Entry 9C98 (X-ray diffraction, 3.04 A resolution); this record covers chains D and E of the 28 polymer chains in the assembly.

# Chain D
Molecule: Proteasome subunit alpha type-5
Source organism: Saccharomyces cerevisiae
UniProtKB: P32379 (PSA5_YEAST); residues -7 to 252 here correspond to UniProt positions 1-260 (UniProt number = residue number + 8)
Chain sequence (260 residues; row label = number of the first residue in the row; numbers below 1 keep their minus sign (Met-7 is residue -7)):
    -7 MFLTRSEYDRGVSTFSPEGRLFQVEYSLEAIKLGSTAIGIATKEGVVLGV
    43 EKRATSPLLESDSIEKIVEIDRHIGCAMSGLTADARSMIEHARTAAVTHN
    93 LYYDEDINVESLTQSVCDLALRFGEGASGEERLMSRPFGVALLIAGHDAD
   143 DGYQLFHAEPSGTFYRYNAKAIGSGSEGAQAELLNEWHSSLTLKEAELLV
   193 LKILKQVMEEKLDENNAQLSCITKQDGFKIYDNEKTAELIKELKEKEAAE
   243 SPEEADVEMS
Unresolved in the structure: -7 to -2, 118-122, 244-252

# Chain E
Molecule: Proteasome subunit alpha type-6
Source organism: Saccharomyces cerevisiae
UniProtKB: P40302 (PSA6_YEAST); residues 0-233 here correspond to UniProt positions 1-234 (UniProt number = residue number + 1)
Chain sequence (234 residues; each row starts with the number of its first residue; numbering starts at 0):
     0 MFRNNYDGDTVTFSPTGRLFQVEYALEAIKQGSVTVGLRSNTHAVLVALK
    50 RNADELSSYQKKIIKCDEHMGLSLAGLAPDARVLSNYLRQQCNYSSLVFN
   100 RKLAVERAGHLLCDKAQKNTQSYGGRPYGVGLLIIGYDKSGAHLLEFQPS
   150 GNVTELYGTAIGARSQGAKTYLERTLDTFIKIDGNPDELIKAGVEAISQS
   200 LRDESLTVDNLSIAIVGKDTPFTIYDGEAVAKYI
Unresolved in the structure: 0-2
Curated features (UniProtKB/Swiss-Prot):
  - modified residue: Ser13 (Phosphoserine)
  - cross-link: Lys190 (Glycyl lysine isopeptide (Lys-Gly) (interchain with G-Cter in ubiquitin))

# Interface between chain D and chain E
Residue-residue contacts (47; chain D residue first):
  Ser5(D) - Gly124(E)
  Ser5(D) - Arg125(E)
  Thr6(D) - Gly7(E)
  Thr6(D) - Gln20(E)
  Phe7(D) - Gln20(E)  hydrogen bond (backbone-side chain)
  Phe7(D) - Tyr23(E)
  Phe7(D) - Ala24(E)  hydrophobic
  Phe7(D) - Leu76(E)  hydrophobic
  Phe7(D) - Arg125(E)
  Phe7(D) - Pro126(E)
  Phe7(D) - Gly128(E)
  Ser8(D) - Tyr23(E)
  Pro9(D) - Tyr23(E)  hydrophobic
  Pro9(D) - Glu26(E)
  Glu10(D) - Gln30(E)
  Gly11(D) - Tyr23(E)
  Gly11(D) - Ala27(E)
  Leu13(D) - Arg125(E)
  Glu102(D) - Lys60(E)  salt bridge
  Gln106(D) - Arg81(E)
  Asp110(D) - Arg81(E)  salt bridge
  Leu113(D) - Pro78(E)  hydrophobic
  Leu113(D) - Arg125(E)
  Ser153(D) - Pro78(E)
  Gly154(D) - Pro78(E)
  Thr155(D) - Gln59(E)
  Thr155(D) - Ala77(E)
  Thr155(D) - Pro78(E)
  Phe156(D) - Gln59(E)
  Tyr157(D) - Arg50(E)
  Tyr157(D) - Ala52(E)
  Tyr157(D) - Ser56(E)
  Tyr157(D) - Ser57(E)
  Tyr157(D) - Gln59(E)
  Arg158(D) - Ser56(E)
  Arg158(D) - Ser57(E)  hydrogen bond (backbone-backbone)
  Tyr159(D) - Ala52(E)
  Tyr159(D) - Asp53(E)
  Tyr159(D) - Leu55(E)
  Tyr159(D) - Ser56(E)
  Asn160(D) - Leu55(E)  hydrogen bond (backbone-backbone)
  Ala161(D) - Leu55(E)
  Gln172(D) - Asp53(E)  hydrogen bond
  Leu175(D) - Leu55(E)
  Leu176(D) - Glu54(E)
  Leu176(D) - Leu55(E)
  Trp179(D) - Leu55(E)  hydrophobic
Also at the interface, not in a pair above, chain D (28 interface residues in all): Arg2, Gly3, Glu117
Also at the interface, not in a pair above, chain E (27 interface residues in all): Asp6, Asn51, Gly123

# Summary
The interface between chain D and chain E involves 28 residues on one side and 27 on the other, with 4
hydrogen bonds and 2 salt bridges. Among the polar pairs are Glu102(D)-Lys60(E), Asp110(D)-Arg81(E) and
Phe7(D)-Gln20(E).
Chain D is Proteasome subunit alpha type-5 and chain E is Proteasome subunit alpha type-6, both from
Saccharomyces cerevisiae; the structure, Yeast 20S proteasome soaked with isolated TMC-86A, was determined by
X-ray diffraction (same publication as 9C97, 9AW3, 9AW5, 9AW6 and 9AW7).
